PDB entry 2DFS | electron crystallography, 24.00 A resolution (very low resolution: no residue pairs are listed; an interface is given only as per-side residue counts) | chains M and N of the 14 polymer chains in the assembly

# Chain M
Molecule: Myosin-5A
From: Gallus gallus
Reference sequence: Q02440 (MYO5A_CHICK); residue numbers follow UniProt; this construct covers 1-1080
Amino-acid sequence (1080 residues; row label = number of the first residue in the row):
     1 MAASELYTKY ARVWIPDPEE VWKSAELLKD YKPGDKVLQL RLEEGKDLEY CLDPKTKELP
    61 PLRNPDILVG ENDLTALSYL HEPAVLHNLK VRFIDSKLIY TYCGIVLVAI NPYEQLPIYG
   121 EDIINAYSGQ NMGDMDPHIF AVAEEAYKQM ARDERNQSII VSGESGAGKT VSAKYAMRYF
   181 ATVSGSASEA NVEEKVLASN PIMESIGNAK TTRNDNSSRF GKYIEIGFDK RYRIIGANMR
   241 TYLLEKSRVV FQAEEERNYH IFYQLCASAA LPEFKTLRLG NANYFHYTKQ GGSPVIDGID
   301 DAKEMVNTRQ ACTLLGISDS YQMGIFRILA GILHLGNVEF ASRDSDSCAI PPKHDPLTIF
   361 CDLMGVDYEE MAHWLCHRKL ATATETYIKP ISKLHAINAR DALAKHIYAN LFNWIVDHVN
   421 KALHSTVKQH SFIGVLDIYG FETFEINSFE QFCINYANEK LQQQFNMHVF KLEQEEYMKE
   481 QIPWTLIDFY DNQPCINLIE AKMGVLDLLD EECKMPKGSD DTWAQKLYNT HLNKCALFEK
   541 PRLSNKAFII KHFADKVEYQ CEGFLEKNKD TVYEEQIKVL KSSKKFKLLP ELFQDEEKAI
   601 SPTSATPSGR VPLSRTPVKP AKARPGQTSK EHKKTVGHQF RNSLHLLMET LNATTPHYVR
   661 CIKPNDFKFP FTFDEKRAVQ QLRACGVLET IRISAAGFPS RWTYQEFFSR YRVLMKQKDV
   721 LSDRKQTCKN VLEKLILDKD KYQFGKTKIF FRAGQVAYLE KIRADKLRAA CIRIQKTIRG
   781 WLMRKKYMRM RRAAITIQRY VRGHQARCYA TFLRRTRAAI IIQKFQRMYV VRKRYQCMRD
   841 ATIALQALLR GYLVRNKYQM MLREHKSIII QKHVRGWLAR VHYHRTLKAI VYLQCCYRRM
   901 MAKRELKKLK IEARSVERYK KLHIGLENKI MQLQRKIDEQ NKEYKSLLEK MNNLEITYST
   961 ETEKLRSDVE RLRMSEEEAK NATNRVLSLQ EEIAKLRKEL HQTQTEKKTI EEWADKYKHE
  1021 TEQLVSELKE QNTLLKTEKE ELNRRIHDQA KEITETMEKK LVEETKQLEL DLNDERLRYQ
Unresolved in the structure: 1-4, 382-385, 595-631, 910-950
UniProt features mapped onto this chain:
  - region: Leu644 to Asp666 (Actin-binding)
  - binding site (ATP): Gly163 to Thr170

# Chain N
Molecule: Calmodulin
From: Mus musculus
Reference sequence: P62204 (CALM_MOUSE); residue numbers follow UniProt; this construct covers 1-148
Amino-acid sequence (148 residues; numbered 1 to 148; the number before each row is that of its first residue):
     1 ADQLTEEQIA EFKEAFSLFD KDGDGTITTK ELGTVMRSLG QNPTEAELQD MINEVDADGN
    61 GTIDFPEFLT MMARKMKDTD SEEEIREAFR VFDKDGNGYI SAAELRHVMT NLGEKLTDEE
   121 VDEMIREADI DGDGQVNYEE FVQMMTAK
Unresolved in the structure: 1-9

# Chain M / chain N interface
At this resolution (24 A) residue pairs are not listed: 24 residues of chain M and 34 of chain N lie at the interface.

# Overview
24 residues of chain M and 34 residues of chain N are in contact. Curated annotation (UniProt) lists 8
ATP-binding residues on chain M.
Here chain M is Myosin-5A (Gallus gallus) and chain N is Calmodulin (Mus musculus). Entry 2DFS (3-D structure
of Myosin-V inhibited state) was determined by electron crystallography.
